PDB entry 8YRJ | electron microscopy, 3.87 A resolution | chains H and B of the 4 polymer chains in the assembly

== Chain H ==
Molecule: High affinity immunoglobulin epsilon receptor subunit gamma
Source organism: Mus musculus
Reference sequence: P20491 (FCERG_MOUSE); residue numbers follow UniProt; this construct covers 1-86
Chain sequence (104 residues; numbered 1 to 104; the number before each row is that of its first residue):
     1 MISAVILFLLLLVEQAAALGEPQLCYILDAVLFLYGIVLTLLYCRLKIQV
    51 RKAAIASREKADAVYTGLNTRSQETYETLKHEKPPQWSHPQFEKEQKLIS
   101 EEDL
Disordered / not traced: 1-19, 63-104
Construct notes: expression tag (87-104)

== Chain B ==
Molecule: High affinity immunoglobulin epsilon receptor subunit beta
Source organism: Mus musculus
Reference sequence: P20490 (FCERB_MOUSE); numbering as in UniProt (aligned over 1-235)
Chain sequence (245 residues; each row starts with the number of its first residue):
     1 MDTENRSRADLALPNPQESSSAPDIELLEASPAKAAPPKQTWRTFLKKEL
    51 EFLGATQILVGLICLCFGTIVCSVLYVSDFDEEVLLLYKLGYPFWGAVLF
   101 VLSGFLSIISERKNTLYLVRGSLGANIVSSIAAGTGIAMLILNLTNNFAY
   151 MNNCKNVTEDDGCFVASFTTELVLMMLFLTILAFCSAVLFTIYRIGQELE
   201 SKKVPDDRLYEELNVYSPIYSELEDKGETSSPVDSEQKLISEEDL
Disordered / not traced: 1-39, 200-245
Construct notes: expression tag (236-245)
Cystine bridges: C154-C163

== Chain H / chain B interface ==
Residue-residue contacts (20; chain H residue first):
  Y26(H) with F164(B); S167(B)
  F33(H) with M175(B), hydrophobic
  I37(H) with I63(B), hydrophobic; F178(B), hydrophobic
  T40(H) with L59(B)
  L41(H) with F52(B); T56(B); L59(B), hydrophobic; L182(B), hydrophobic
  R45(H) with K48(B), hydrogen bond (backbone-side chain); E49(B), salt bridge; F52(B)
  I48(H) with K48(B); E51(B)
  Q49(H) with K48(B)
  R51(H) with E51(B), salt bridge; R112(B)
  K52(H) with K47(B); E51(B), salt bridge
Also at the interface, not in a pair above, chain H (12 interface residues in all): A30, C44
Also at the interface, not in a pair above, chain B (17 interface residues in all): A55, E171, L179

== Overview ==
12 residues of chain H and 17 residues of chain B are in contact; the contacts include 1 hydrogen bond and 3
salt bridges. Polar pairs include R45(H)-E49(B), R51(H)-E51(B) and K52(H)-E51(B).
Here chain H is High affinity immunoglobulin epsilon receptor subunit gamma and chain B is High affinity
immunoglobulin epsilon receptor subunit beta, both from Mus musculus. Entry 8YRJ (Mouse Fc epsilon RI) was
determined by electron microscopy, deposited together with 8K7R, 8K7S and 8K7T.
